Entry 6T1I (X-ray diffraction, 1.80 A resolution); this record covers chain A.

# Chain A
Name: Protein ENL
Source organism: Homo sapiens
Reference sequence: Q03111 (ENL_HUMAN); numbering as in UniProt (aligned over 1-148)
Amino-acid sequence (154 residues; numbered 1 to 154; the number before each row is that of its first residue):
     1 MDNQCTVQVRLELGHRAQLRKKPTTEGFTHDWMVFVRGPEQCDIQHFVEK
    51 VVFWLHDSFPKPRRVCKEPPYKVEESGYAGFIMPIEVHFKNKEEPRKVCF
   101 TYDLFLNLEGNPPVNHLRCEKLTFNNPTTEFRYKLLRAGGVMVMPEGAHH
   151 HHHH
Not modelled in the structure: 1, 145-154
Construct notes: expression tag (149-154)
Residues lining bound ligands: M7W (4-(4-ethanoylphenyl)-N-[(6-methoxypyridin-3-yl)methyl]piperazine-1-carboxamide): Phe-28, His-56, Ser-58, Phe-59, Pro-60, Ser-76, Gly-77, Tyr-78, Ala-79, Gly-80, Phe-81
From the paper describing this entry:
  - binding site for M7W: His-56, Ser-58, Tyr-78
  - conformationally variable residues (side-chain flip): Phe-28

# Overview
Chain A binds compound M7W. The paper reports a binding site for M7W at His-56, Ser-58 and Tyr-78;
conformational variability at Phe-28.
Chain A is Protein ENL (Homo sapiens); the structure, Crystal structure of MLLT1 (ENL) YEATS domain in
complexed with piperazine-urea derivative 1, was determined by X-ray diffraction (same publication as 6T1J,
6T1L, 6T1M, 6T1N and 6T1O).
